PDB entry 8A3V | X-ray diffraction, 2.90 A resolution | chains A and C of the 3 polymer chains in the assembly

# Chain A
Name: Replicative DNA helicase
Organism: Vibrio cholerae
Notes: EC 3.6.4.12
UniProtKB: A0A085R2T8 (A0A085R2T8_VIBCL); numbering as in UniProt (aligned over 1-468)
Chain sequence (474 residues; row label = number of the first residue in the row):
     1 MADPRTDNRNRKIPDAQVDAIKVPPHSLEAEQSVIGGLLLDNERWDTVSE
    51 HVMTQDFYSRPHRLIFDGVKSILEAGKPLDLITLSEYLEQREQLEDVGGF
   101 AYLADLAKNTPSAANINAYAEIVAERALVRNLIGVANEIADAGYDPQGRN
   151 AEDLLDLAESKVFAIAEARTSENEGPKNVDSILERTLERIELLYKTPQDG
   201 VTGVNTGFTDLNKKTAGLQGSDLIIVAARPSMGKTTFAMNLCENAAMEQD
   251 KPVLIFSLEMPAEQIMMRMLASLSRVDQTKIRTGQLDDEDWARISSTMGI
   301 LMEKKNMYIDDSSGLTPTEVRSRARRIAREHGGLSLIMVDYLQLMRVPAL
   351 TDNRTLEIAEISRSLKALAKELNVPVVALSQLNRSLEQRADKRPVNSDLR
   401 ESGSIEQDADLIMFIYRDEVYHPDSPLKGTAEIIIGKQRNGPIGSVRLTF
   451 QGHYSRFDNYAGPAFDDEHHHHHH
Disordered / not traced: 1-9, 460-474
Construct notes: expression tag (469-474)
Metal / ion sites: Mg2+: Thr235, Asp340
Ligand contacts: ADP (adenosine-5'-diphosphate): Arg229, Pro230, Ser231, Met232, Gly233, Lys234, Thr235, Thr236, Met260, Arg268, Gln278, Thr279, Tyr341, Arg417, Phe450, Gly452, His453

# Chain C
Name: DUF721 domain-containing protein
Organism: Vibrio cholerae
UniProtKB: A0A0H5ZA06 (A0A0H5ZA06_VIBCL); numbering as in UniProt (aligned over 2-157)
Chain sequence (163 residues; each row starts with the number of its first residue; numbers below 1 keep their minus sign (Met-5 is residue -5)):
    -5 MHHHHHHRDHRPTATDELIQASKLKQIQEHAKAILLINRQLQDILPKGLK
    45 TQVRAANVRGGNLVLEAASAALKMKVDYERLHILTQLRQNGFGHLISIEV
    95 RVNPELYRQSKITSEDARAANPRPPLSEHAAHVLLAIADQASDKVKKRLQ
   145 SLARLAKANQKDD
Disordered / not traced: -5 to 6, 156-157
Construct notes: initiating methionine (-5); expression tag (-4 to 1)

# Interface between chain A and chain C
Contacting residue pairs - 6 pairs, chain A then chain C:
  Asp288(A) with His123(C), salt bridge
  Ser295(A) with Ile131(C)
  Pro423(A) with Thr7(C); Ala8(C)
  Asp424(A) with Ala8(C); Glu11(C)

# Summary
4 residues of chain A face 5 of chain C across their interface; the contacts include 1 salt bridge. Its one
salt-bridged contact is Asp288(A)-His123(C). Chain A binds ADP. Thr235(A) and Asp340(A) coordinate Mg2+.
Here chain A is Replicative DNA helicase and chain C is DUF721 domain-containing protein, both from Vibrio
cholerae. Entry 8A3V (Crystal structure of the Vibrio cholerae replicative helicase (VcDnaB) in complex with
its loader protein (VcDciA)) was determined by X-ray diffraction.
